PDB entry 8BM1 | electron microscopy, 2.70 A resolution | chains F and H of the 21 polymer chains in the assembly

# Chain F (and H)
Molecule: Chaperonin GroEL
Source organism: Escherichia coli
Notes: EC 5.6.1.7; chain H of this document is another copy of the same molecule, construct and numbering; everything in this record applies to it too
UniProt: P0A6F5 (CH60_ECOLI); residues 1-548 here = UniProt positions 1-548
Sequence (548 residues; row label = number of the first residue in the row):
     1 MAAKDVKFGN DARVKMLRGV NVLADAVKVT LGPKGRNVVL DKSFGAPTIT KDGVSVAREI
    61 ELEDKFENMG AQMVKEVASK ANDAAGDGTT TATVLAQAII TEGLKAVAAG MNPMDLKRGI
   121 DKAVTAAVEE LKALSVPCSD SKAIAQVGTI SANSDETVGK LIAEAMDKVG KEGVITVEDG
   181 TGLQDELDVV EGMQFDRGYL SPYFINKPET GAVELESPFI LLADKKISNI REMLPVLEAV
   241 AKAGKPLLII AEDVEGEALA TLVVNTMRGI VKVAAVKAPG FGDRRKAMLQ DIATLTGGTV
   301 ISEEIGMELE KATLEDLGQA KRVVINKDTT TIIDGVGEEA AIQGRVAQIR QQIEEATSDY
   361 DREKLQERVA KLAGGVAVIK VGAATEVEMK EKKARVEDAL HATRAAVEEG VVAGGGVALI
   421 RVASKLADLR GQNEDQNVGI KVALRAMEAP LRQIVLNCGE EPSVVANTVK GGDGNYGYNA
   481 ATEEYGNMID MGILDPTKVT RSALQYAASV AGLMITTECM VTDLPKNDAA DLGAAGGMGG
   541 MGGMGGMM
Disordered / not traced: 1, 526-548
Bound ions: K+: Thr30, Lys51, Thr90 (together with ATP); Mg2+: Asp87 (together with ATP)
Small-molecule neighbours: ATP (adenosine-5'-triphosphate): Thr30, Leu31, Gly32, Pro33, Lys51, Asp52, Gly53, Val54, Asp87, Gly88, Thr89, Thr90, Thr91, Ile150, Ser154, Asp398, Gly414, Gly415, Gly416, Ile454, Tyr478, Asn479, Ala480, Ala481, Met488, Ile493, Asp495

# Interface between chain F and chain H
Contacting residue pairs (9):
  Glu461(F) with Arg452(H), salt bridge; Ser463(H), hydrogen bond; Asn467(H)
  Ser463(F) with Glu461(H), hydrogen bond; Val464(H)
  Val464(F) with Ser463(H); Val464(H); Asn467(H)
  Asn467(F) with Val464(H)
Also at the interface, not in a pair above, chain F (5 interface residues in all): Arg452

# Summary
Chain F and chain H each contribute 5 residues to their interface, with 2 hydrogen bonds and 1 salt bridge.
Polar pairs include Glu461(F)-Arg452(H) and Glu461(F)-Ser463(H). Bound to chain F: ATP. Thr30(F), Lys51(F) and
Thr90(F) coordinate K+.
Chain F and chain H are both Chaperonin GroEL (Escherichia coli); the structure, Structure of GroEL:GroES-ATP
complex under continuous turnover conditions, was determined by electron microscopy together with 8BKZ, 8BM0,
8BMO and 8BMT from the same study.
